8K12 - chains A and B; structure by electron microscopy, 3.30 A resolution.

== Chain A (and B) ==
Name: SID1 transmembrane family member 2
Organism: Homo sapiens
Notes: chain B of this document is another copy of the same molecule, construct and numbering; everything in this record applies to it too
UniProtKB: Q8NBJ9 (SIDT2_HUMAN); residue numbers follow UniProt; this construct covers 288-317, 363-832
Chain sequence (522 residues; row label = number of the first residue in the row; note: 45 numbers in that range are skipped by the numbering (no residue carries them; nothing is unmodelled there)):
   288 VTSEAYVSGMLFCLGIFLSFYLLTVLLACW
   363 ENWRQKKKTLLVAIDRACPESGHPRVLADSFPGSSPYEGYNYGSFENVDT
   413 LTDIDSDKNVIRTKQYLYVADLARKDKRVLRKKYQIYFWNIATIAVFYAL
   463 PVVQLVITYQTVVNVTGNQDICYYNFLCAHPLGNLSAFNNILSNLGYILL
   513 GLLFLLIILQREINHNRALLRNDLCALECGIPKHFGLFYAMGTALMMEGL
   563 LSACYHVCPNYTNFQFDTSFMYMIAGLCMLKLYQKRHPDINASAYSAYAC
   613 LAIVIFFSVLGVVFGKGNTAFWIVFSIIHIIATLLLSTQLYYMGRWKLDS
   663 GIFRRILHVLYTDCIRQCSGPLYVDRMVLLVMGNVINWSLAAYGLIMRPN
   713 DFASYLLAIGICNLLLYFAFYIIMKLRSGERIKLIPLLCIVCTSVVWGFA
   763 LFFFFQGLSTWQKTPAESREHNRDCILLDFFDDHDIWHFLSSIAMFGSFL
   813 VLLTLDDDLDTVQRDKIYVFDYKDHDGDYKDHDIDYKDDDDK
Not modelled in the structure: 363-449, 533-542, 600-601, 653-685, 822-854
Differences from the reference sequence: expression tag (833-854)
Disulfides: Cys-484/Cys-570, Cys-490/Cys-787

== How chain A and chain B interact ==
Residue-residue contacts (25):
  Val-458(A) / Phe-618(B)
  Phe-459(A) / Ala-611(B)
  Phe-459(A) / Ala-614(B)  hydrophobic
  Phe-459(A) / Ile-615(B)  hydrophobic
  Phe-459(A) / Phe-618(B)
  Leu-462(A) / Phe-618(B)  hydrophobic
  Pro-463(A) / Phe-618(B)  hydrophobic
  Gln-466(A) / Val-621(B)
  Gln-466(A) / Leu-622(B)
  Gln-466(A) / Val-625(B)
  Leu-467(A) / Leu-467(B)  hydrophobic
  Leu-467(A) / Thr-574(B)
  Tyr-471(A) / Tyr-471(B)
  Thr-574(A) / Leu-467(B)
  Tyr-607(A) / Tyr-607(B)  hydrophobic
  Ala-611(A) / Phe-459(B)
  Ala-614(A) / Phe-459(B)  hydrophobic
  Ile-615(A) / Phe-459(B)  hydrophobic
  Phe-618(A) / Val-458(B)
  Phe-618(A) / Phe-459(B)
  Phe-618(A) / Leu-462(B)  hydrophobic
  Phe-618(A) / Pro-463(B)  hydrophobic
  Val-621(A) / Gln-466(B)
  Leu-622(A) / Gln-466(B)
  Val-625(A) / Gln-466(B)
Interface residues without a listed pair, chain A (20 interface residues in all): Asn-452, Thr-455, Ile-456, Thr-470
Interface residues without a listed pair, chain B (20 interface residues in all): Asn-452, Thr-455, Ile-456, Thr-470

== Overview ==
Chain A and chain B each contribute 20 residues to their interface.
Chain A and chain B are both SID1 transmembrane family member 2 (Homo sapiens); the structure, SID1
transmembrane family member 2, was determined by electron microscopy together with 8K10, 8K11, 8K13, 8K1B and
8K1D from the same study.
